PDB entry 3SVR | X-ray diffraction, 1.91 A resolution | chain A

[Chain A]
Name: mkate S158A/S143C
From: Artificial gene
Notes: engineered mutation(s): S158A/S143C
Sequence (233 residues; row label = number of the first residue in the row; note: 2 numbers in that range are skipped by the numbering (no residue carries them; nothing is unmodelled there); numbers below 1 keep their minus sign (Ala-3 is residue -3)):
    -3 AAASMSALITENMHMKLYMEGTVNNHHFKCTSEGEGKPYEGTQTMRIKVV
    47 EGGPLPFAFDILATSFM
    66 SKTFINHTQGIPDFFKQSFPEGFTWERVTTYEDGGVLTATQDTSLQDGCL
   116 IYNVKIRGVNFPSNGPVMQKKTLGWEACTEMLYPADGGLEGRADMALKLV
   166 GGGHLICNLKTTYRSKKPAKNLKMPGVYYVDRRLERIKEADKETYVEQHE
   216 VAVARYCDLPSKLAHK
Not modelled in the structure: -3 to 3, 151-152, 229-231
Modified residues: Met63 ({(4Z)-4-(4-hydroxybenzylidene)-2-[3-(methylthio)propanimidoyl]-5-oxo-4,5-dihydro-1H-imidazol-1-yl}acetic acid; NRQ)
Glycans and other covalent adducts: covalent link Met63-Ser66

[Overview]
Chain A is mkate S158A/S143C (Artificial gene); the structure, Crystal structure of mkate mutant S158A/S143C
at pH 7.5, was determined by X-ray diffraction together with 3SVN, 3SVO, 3SVS and 3SVU from the same study.
